PDB entry 3DY3 | X-ray diffraction, 2.81 A resolution | chains I and Y of the 28 polymer chains in the assembly

# Chain I
Molecule: Proteasome component PUP3
Organism: Saccharomyces cerevisiae
Notes: EC 3.4.25.1
UniProt: P25451 (PSB3_YEAST); the construct lacks a stretch of the UniProt sequence and is renumbered around it, so the offset changes along the chain: -8 to -1 = UniProt 2-9; 1-36 = UniProt 10-45; 38-105 = UniProt 46-113; 106-122 = UniProt 117-133; 2 more segments
Sequence (204 residues; row label = number of the first residue in the row; note: 3 numbers in that range are skipped by the numbering (no residue carries them; nothing is unmodelled there); a row labelled like 10A-10C holds insertion residues (10A, then the next letters in order); numbers below 1 keep their minus sign (Ser-8 is residue -8)):
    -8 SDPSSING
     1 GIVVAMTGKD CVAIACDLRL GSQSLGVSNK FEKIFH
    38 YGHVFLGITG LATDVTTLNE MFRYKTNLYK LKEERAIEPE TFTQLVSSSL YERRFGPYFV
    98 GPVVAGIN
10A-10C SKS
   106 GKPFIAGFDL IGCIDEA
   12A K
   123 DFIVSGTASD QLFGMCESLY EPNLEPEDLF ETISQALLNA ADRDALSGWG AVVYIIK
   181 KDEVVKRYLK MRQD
UniProt features mapped onto this chain:
  - modified residue: Ser22 (Phosphoserine)
  - cross-link: Lys62 (Glycyl lysine isopeptide (Lys-Gly) (interchain with G-Cter in ubiquitin))

# Chain Y
Molecule: Proteasome component PRE2
Organism: Saccharomyces cerevisiae
Notes: EC 3.4.25.1
UniProt: P30656 (PSB5_YEAST); the construct lacks a stretch of the UniProt sequence and is renumbered around it, so the offset changes along the chain: 1-105 = UniProt 76-180; 106-181 = UniProt 183-258; 183-211 = UniProt 259-287
Sequence (212 residues; each row starts with the number of its first residue; note: 1 number in that range is skipped by the numbering (no residue carries it; nothing is unmodelled there); a row labelled like 10A-10B holds insertion residues (10A, then the next letters in order)):
     1 TTTLAFRFQG GIIVAVDSRA TAGNWVASQT VKKVIEINPF LLGTMAGGAA DCQFWETWLG
    61 SQCRLHELRE KERISVAAAS KILSNLVYQY KGAGLSMGTM ICGYT
10A-10B RK
   106 EGPTIYYVDS DGTRLKGDIF CVGSGQTFAY GVLDSNYKWD LSVEDALYLG KRSILAAAHR
   166 DAYSGGSVNL YHVTED
   183 GWIYHGNHDV GELFWKVKEE EGSFNNVIG
Covalently attached groups: compound SLR linked to Thr1
Small-molecule neighbours: SLR ((3R,4R)-3-hydroxy-2-[(1S)-1-hydroxy-2-methylpropyl]-4-methyl-5-oxo-D-proline): Arg19, Ala20, Thr21, Val31, Lys33, Met45, Ala46, Gly47, Ala49, Tyr168

# Chain I / chain Y interface
Contacting residue pairs - 44 pairs, chain I then chain Y:
  Arg19(I) with Ala167(Y)
  Ser24(I) with Arg165(Y); Asp166(Y); Ala167(Y), hydrogen bond (backbone-backbone); Tyr168(Y)
  Leu25(I) with Phe133(Y), hydrophobic; Arg165(Y)
  Gly26(I) with Arg165(Y), hydrogen bond (backbone-side chain)
  Asn29(I) with Asn208(Y); Val209(Y)
  Lys30(I) with Asn208(Y), hydrogen bond (side chain-backbone); Ile210(Y)
  Gln133(I) with Trp25(Y)
  Asp164(I) with Gln29(Y)
  Arg165(I) with Asn24(Y); Trp25(Y); Val26(Y), hydrogen bond (side chain-backbone); Ala27(Y), hydrogen bond (side chain-backbone); Ser28(Y)
  Asp166(I) with Asn24(Y); Val26(Y)
  Ala167(I) with Asn24(Y), hydrogen bond (backbone-backbone); Val26(Y); Ala167(Y); Tyr168(Y), hydrophobic
  Leu168(I) with Asn24(Y)
  Trp171(I) with His164(Y), hydrogen bond (side chain-backbone); Arg165(Y)
  Lys190(I) with Trp197(Y)
  Met191(I) with Trp197(Y)
  Arg192(I) with Gly171(Y), hydrogen bond (side chain-backbone); Asp191(Y), salt bridge; Gly193(Y)
  Gln193(I) with His164(Y), hydrogen bond (backbone-side chain); Phe196(Y); Trp197(Y); Val209(Y)
  Asp194(I) with Arg19(Y), salt bridge; Ala163(Y); Asp166(Y); Ser169(Y); Gly170(Y); Gly171(Y), hydrogen bond (side chain-backbone); Val192(Y)
Interface residues without a listed pair, chain I (20 interface residues in all): Ser-4, Val27
Interface residues without a listed pair, chain Y (26 interface residues in all): Thr21

# Summary
Chain I and chain Y form an interface of 20 and 26 residues respectively; the contacts include 10 hydrogen
bonds and 2 salt bridges. Polar contacts include Arg192(I)-Asp191(Y), Asp194(I)-Arg19(Y) and
Gly26(I)-Arg165(Y). Compound SLR is covalently linked to Thr1(Y).
Chain I is Proteasome component PUP3 and chain Y is Proteasome component PRE2, both from Saccharomyces
cerevisiae; the structure, Crystal structure of yeast 20S proteasome in complex with the epimer form of
spirolactacystin, was determined by X-ray diffraction together with 3DY4 from the same study.
